6IUP - chain A; structure by X-ray diffraction, 2.00 A resolution.

[Chain A]
Molecule: Fibroblast growth factor receptor 4
From: Homo sapiens
Notes: EC 2.7.10.1
UniProtKB: P22455 (FGFR4_HUMAN); residues 445-753 here = UniProt positions 445-753
Chain sequence (322 residues; each row starts with the number of its first residue):
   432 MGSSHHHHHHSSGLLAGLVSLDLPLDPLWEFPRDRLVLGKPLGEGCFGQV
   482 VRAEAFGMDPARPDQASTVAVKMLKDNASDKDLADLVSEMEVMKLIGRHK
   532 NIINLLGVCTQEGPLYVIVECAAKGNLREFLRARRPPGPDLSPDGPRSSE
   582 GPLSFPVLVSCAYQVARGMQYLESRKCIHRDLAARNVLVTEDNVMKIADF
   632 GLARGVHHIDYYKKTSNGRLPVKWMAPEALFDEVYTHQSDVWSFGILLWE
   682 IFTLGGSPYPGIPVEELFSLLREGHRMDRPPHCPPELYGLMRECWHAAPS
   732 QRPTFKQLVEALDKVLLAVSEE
Unresolved in the structure: 432-451, 507-508, 568-576, 751-753
Construct notes: initiating methionine (432); expression tag (433-444); engineered mutation E664 (Arg in P22455)
Small-molecule neighbours: AX0 (N-{4-[4-amino-3-(3,5-dimethyl-1-benzofuran-2-yl)-7-oxo-6,7-dihydro-2H-pyrazolo[3,4-d]pyridazin-2-yl]phenyl}prop-2-enamide): L473, G474, G476, C477, V481, A501, V502, K503, E520, M524, I534, V548, V550, E551, C552, A553, G556, R616, L619, A629, D630
Curated features (UniProtKB/Swiss-Prot):
  - active site: D612 (Proton acceptor)
  - binding site (ATP): L473 to V481, K503
  - modified residue: S573 (Phosphoserine), Y642 (Phosphotyrosine), Y643 (Phosphotyrosine)
  - natural variant: V550 (V550M: In breast pleomorphic lobular sample), P712 (P712T: In a lung adenocarcinoma sample)
  - mutagenesis: K503 (K503R: Loss of kinase activity)

[Overview]
Chain A binds compound AX0. UniProt lists active-site residue D612, 10 ATP-binding residues and one
mutagenesis site.
Chain A is Fibroblast growth factor receptor 4 (Homo sapiens); the structure, Crystal structure of FGFR4
kinase domain in complex with compound 5, was determined by X-ray diffraction (same publication as 6ITJ and
6IUO).
